1BOT - chain O; structure by X-ray diffraction, 3.05 A resolution.

# Chain O
Molecule: Protein (glycerol kinase)
Source organism: Escherichia coli
Notes: EC 2.7.1.30
Reference sequence: P0A6F3 (GLPK_ECOLI); residues 1-501 here = UniProt positions 1-501
Chain sequence (501 residues; numbered 1 to 501; the number before each row is that of its first residue):
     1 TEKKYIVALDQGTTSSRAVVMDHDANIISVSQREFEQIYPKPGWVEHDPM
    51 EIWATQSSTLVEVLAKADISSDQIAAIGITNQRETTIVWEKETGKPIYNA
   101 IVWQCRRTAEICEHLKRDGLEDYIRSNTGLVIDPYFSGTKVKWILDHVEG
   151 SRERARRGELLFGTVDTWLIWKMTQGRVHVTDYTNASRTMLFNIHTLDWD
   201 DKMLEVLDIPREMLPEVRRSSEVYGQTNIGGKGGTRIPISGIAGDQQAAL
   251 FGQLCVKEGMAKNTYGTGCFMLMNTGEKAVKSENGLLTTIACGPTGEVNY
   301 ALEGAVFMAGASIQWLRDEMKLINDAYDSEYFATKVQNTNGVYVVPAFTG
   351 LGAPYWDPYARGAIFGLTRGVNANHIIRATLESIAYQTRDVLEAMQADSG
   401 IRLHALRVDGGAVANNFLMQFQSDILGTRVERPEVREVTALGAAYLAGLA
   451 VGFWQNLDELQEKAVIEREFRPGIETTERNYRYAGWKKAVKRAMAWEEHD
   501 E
Disordered / not traced: 1-2, 500-501
Swiss-Prot annotation at these positions:
  - binding site (ADP): Thr14, Asn416
  - binding site (ATP): Thr14, Ser16
  - binding site (sn-glycerol 3-phosphate): Thr14
  - binding site (glycerol): Gln247
  - mutagenesis: Gly231 (G231D: Displays an increased enzymatic activity and a decreased allosteric regulation by FBP compared to wild-type ...)

# In short
Curated annotation (UniProt) lists ADP-binding residues Thr14 and Asn416, ATP-binding residues Thr14 and
Ser16, sn-glycerol 3-phosphate-binding residue Thr14 and glycerol-binding residue Gln247.
Chain O is Protein (glycerol kinase) (Escherichia coli); the structure, Crystal structure of the complex
between escherichia coli glycerol kinase and the allosteric regulator fructose 1,6-bisphosphate, was
determined by X-ray diffraction (same publication as 1BO5).
